Entry 7EG6 (electron microscopy, 3.10 A resolution); this record covers chains G and I of the 11 polymer chains in the assembly.

[Chain G]
Molecule: Histone H2A type 1
Source organism: Xenopus laevis
UniProt: P06897 (H2A1_XENLA); residues 1-129 here correspond to UniProt positions 2-130 (UniProt number = residue number + 1)
Sequence (129 residues; numbered 1 to 129; the number before each row is that of its first residue):
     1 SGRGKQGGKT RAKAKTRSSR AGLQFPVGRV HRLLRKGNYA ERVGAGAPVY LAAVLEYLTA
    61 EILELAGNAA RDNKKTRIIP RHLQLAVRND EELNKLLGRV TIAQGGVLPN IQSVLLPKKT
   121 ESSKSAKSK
Disordered / not traced: 1-11, 119-129
Differences from the reference sequence: conflict Arg99 (Gly100 in P06897), Ser123 (Ala124 in P06897)
UniProt features mapped onto this chain:
  - modified residue: Ser1 (N-acetylserine), Lys5 (N6-(2-hydroxyisobutyryl)lysine), Lys9 (N6-(2-hydroxyisobutyryl)lysine), Lys36 (N6-(2-hydroxyisobutyryl)lysine), Lys74 (N6-(2-hydroxyisobutyryl)lysine), Lys75 (N6-(2-hydroxyisobutyryl)lysine), Lys95 (N6-(2-hydroxyisobutyryl)lysine), Gln104 (N5-methylglutamine), Lys118 (N6-(2-hydroxyisobutyryl)lysine)
  - cross-link (Glycyl lysine isopeptide (Lys-Gly)): Lys13 (interchain with G-Cter in ubiquitin), Lys15 (interchain with G-Cter in ubiquitin), Lys119 (interchain with G-Cter in ubiquitin)

[Chain I]
Molecule: 235-nt DNA strand
Sequence (235 nucleotides; numbered -28 to 206; the number before each row is that of its first residue; numbers below 1 keep their minus sign (DT-28 is residue -28)):
   -28 TTATGTGATG GACCCTATAC GCGGCCGCCC TGGAGAATCC CGGTGCCGAG GCCGCTCAAT
    32 TGGTCGTAGA CAGCTCTAGC ACCGCTTAAA CGCACGTACG CGCTGTCCCC CGCGTTTTAA
    92 CCGCCAAGGG GATTACTCCC TAGTCTCCAG GCACGTGTCA GATATATACA TCCTGAAGCT
   152 TGTCGAGAAG TACTAGAGGA TCATAATCAG CCATACCACA TTTGTAGAGG TTTTA
Disordered / not traced: -28 to 1, 148-206

[Chain G / chain I interface]
Pairs across the interface (13; chain G residue first):
  Ala12(G) - DG33(I)  phosphate contact
  Ala14(G) - DT31(I)  phosphate contact
  Ala14(G) - DT32(I)  phosphate contact
  Lys15(G) - DT31(I)  phosphate contact
  Lys15(G) - DT32(I)  hydrogen bond to the phosphate
  Thr16(G) - DT31(I)  phosphate contact
  Arg17(G) - DT31(I)  salt bridge to the phosphate
  Arg20(G) - DT32(I)  salt bridge to the phosphate
  Gly28(G) - DT31(I)  phosphate contact
  Arg29(G) - DA30(I)  phosphate contact
  Arg32(G) - DA30(I)  salt bridge to the phosphate
  Arg42(G) - DA39(I)  sugar contact
  Arg77(G) - DA20(I)  sugar contact
Interface residues without a listed pair, chain G (12 interface residues in all): Lys13
Interface residues without a listed pair, chain I (7 interface residues in all): DA29

[In short]
12 residues of chain G face 7 of chain I across their interface; the contacts include 1 hydrogen bond and 3
salt bridges. Among the polar pairs are Lys15(G)-DT32(I), Arg17(G)-DT31(I) and Arg20(G)-DT32(I).
Chain G is Histone H2A type 1 (Xenopus laevis) and chain I is a 235-nt DNA strand; the structure, Snf5 Finger
Helix bound to the nucleosome, was determined by electron microscopy, deposited together with 7EGM and 7EGP.
